3CC4 - chains 3 and 0 of the 31 polymer chains in the assembly; structure by X-ray diffraction, 2.70 A resolution.

[Chain 3]
Protein: 50S ribosomal protein L44E
Organism: Haloarcula marismortui
UniProt: P32411 (RL44_HALMA); numbering as in UniProt (aligned over 1-92)
Amino-acid sequence (92 residues; row label = number of the first residue in the row):
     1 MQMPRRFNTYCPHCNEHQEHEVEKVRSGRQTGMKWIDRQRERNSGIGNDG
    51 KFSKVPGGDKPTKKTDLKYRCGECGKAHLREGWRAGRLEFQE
Ion coordination: Cd2+: Cys11, Cys14, Cys71, Cys74; Sr2+ site 1: Arg42 (shared with U391(0) of chain 0); Sr2+ site 2: Gly45, Gly47; Sr2+ site 3 near Asp59 (its only coordinating residue here)

[Chain 0]
Molecule: 23S ribosomal RNA
Organism: Haloarcula marismortui
Sequence (2923 nucleotides; each row starts with the number of its first residue):
     1 GUUGGCUACUAUGCCAGCUGGUGGAUUGCUCGGCUCAGGCGCUGAUGAAG
    51 GACGUGCCAAGCUGCGAUAAGCUGUGGGGAGCCGCACGGAGGCGAAGAAC
   101 CACAGAUUUCCGAAUGAGAAUCUCUCUAACAAUUGCUUCGCGCAAUGAGG
   151 AACCCCGAGAACUGAAACAUCUCAGUAUCGGGAGGAACAGAAAACGCAAC
   201 GUGAUGUCGUUAGUAACCGCGAGUGAACGCGAUACAGCCCAAACCGAAGC
   251 CCUCACGGGCAAUGUGGUGUCAGGGCUACCUCUCAUCAGCCGACCGUCUU
   301 CACGAAGUCUCUUGGAAUAGAGCGUGAUACAGGGUGACAACCCCGUACUG
   351 AAGACCAGUACGCUGUGCGGUAGUGCCAGAGUAGCGGGGGUUGGAUAUCC
   401 CUCGCGAAUAACGCAGGCAUCGACUGCGAAGGCUAAACACAACCUGAGAC
   451 CGAUAGUGAACAAGUAGUGUGAACGAACGCUGCAAAGUACCCUCAGAAGG
   501 GAGGCGAAAUAGAGCAUGAAAUCAGUUGGCGAUCGAGCGACAGGGCAUAC
   551 AAGGUCCCUUGACGAAUGACCGAGACGCGAGUCUCCAGUAAGACUCACGG
   601 GAAGCCGAUGUUCUGUCGUACGUUUUGAAAAACGAGCCAGGGAGUGUGUC
   651 UGUAUGGCAAGUCUAACCGGAGUAUCCGGGGAGGCACAGGGAAACCGACA
   701 UGGCCGCAGGGCUUUGCCCGAGGGCCGCCGUCUUCAAGGGCGGGGAGCCA
   751 UGUGGACACGACCCGAAUCCGGACGAUCUACGCAUGGACAAGAUGAAGCG
   801 UGCCGAAAGGCACGUGGAAGUCUGUUAGAGUUGGUGUCCUACAAUACCCU
   851 CUCGUGAUCUAUGUGUAGGGGUGAAAGGCCCAUCGAGUCCGGCAACAGCU
   901 GGUUCCAAUCGAAACAUGUCGAAGCAUGACCUCCGCCGAGGUAGUCUGUG
   951 AGGUAGAGCGACCGAUUGGUGUGUCCGCCUCCGAGAGGAGUCGGCACACC
  1001 UGUCAAACUCCAAACUUACAGACGCUGUUUGACGCGGGGAUUCCGGUGCG
  1051 CGGGGUAAGCCUGUGUACCAGGAGGGGAACAACCCAGAGAUAGGUUAAGG
  1101 UCCCCAAGUGUGGAUUAAGUGUAAUCCUCUGAAGGUGGUCUCGAGCCCUA
  1151 GACAGCCGGGAGGUGAGCUUAGAAGCAGCUACCCUCUAAGAAAAGCGUAA
  1201 CAGCUUACCGGCCGAGGUUUGAGGCGCCCAAAAUGAUCGGGACUCAAAUC
  1251 CACCACCGAGACCUGUCCGUACCACUCAUACUGGUAAUCGAGUAGAUUGG
  1301 CGCUCUAAUUGGAUGGAAGCAGGGGCGAGAGCUCCUGUGGACCGAUUAGU
  1351 GACGAAAAUCCUGGCCAUAGUAGCAGCGAUAGUCGGGUGAGAACCCCGAC
  1401 GGCCUAAUGGAUAAGGGUUCCUCAGCACUGCUGAUCAGCUGAGGGUUAGC
  1451 CGGUCCUAAGUCUCACCGCAACUCGACUGAGACGAAAUGGGAAACAGGUU
  1501 AAUAUUCCUGUGCCAUCAUGCAGUGAAAGUUGACGCCCUGGGGUCGAUCA
  1551 CGCCGGGCAUUCGCCCGGUCGAACCGUCCAACUCCGUGGAAGCCGUAAUG
  1601 GCAGGAAGCGGACGAACGGCGGCAUAGGGAAACGUGAUUCAACCUGGGGC
  1651 CCAUGAAAAGACGAGCAUGAUGUCCGUACCGAGAACCGACACAGGUGUCC
  1701 AUGGCGGCGAAAGCCAAGGCCUGUCGGGAGCAACCAACGUUAGGGAAUUC
  1751 GGCAAGUUAGUCCCGUACCUUCGGAAGAAGGGAUGCCUGCUCCGGAACGG
  1801 AGCAGGUCGCAGUGACUCGGAAGCUCGGACUGUCUAGUAACAACAUAGGU
  1851 GACCGCAAAUCCGCAAGGACUCGUACGGUCACUGAAUCCUGCCCAGUGCA
  1901 GGUAUCUGAACACCUCGUACAAGAGGACGAAGGACCUGUCAACGGCGGGG
  1951 GUAACUAUGACCCUCUUAAGGUAGCGUAGUACCUUGCCGCAUCAGUAGCG
  2001 GCUUGCAUGAAUGGAUUAACCAGAGCUUCACUGUCCCAACGUUGGGCCCG
  2051 GUGAACUGUACAUUCCAGUGCGGAGUCUGGAGACACCCAGGGGGAAGCGA
  2101 AGACCCUAUGGAGCUUUACUGCAGGCUGUCGCUGAGACGUGGUCGCCGAU
  2151 GUGCAGCAUAGGUAGGAGUCGUUACAGAGGUACCCGCGCUAGCGGGCCAC
  2201 CCAGACAACAGUGAAAUACUACCCGUCGGUGACUGCGACUCUCACUCCGG
  2251 GAGGAGGACACCGAUAGCCGGGCAGUUUGACUGGGGCGGUACGCGCUCGA
  2301 AAAGAUAUCGAGCGCGCCCUAUGGUCAUCUCAGCCGGGACAGAGACCCGG
  2351 CGAAGAGUGCAAGAGCAAAAGAUGACUUGACAGUGUUCUUCCCAACGAGG
  2401 AACGCUGACGCGAAAGCGUGGUCUAGCGAACCAAUUAGCCUGCUUGAUGC
  2451 GGGCAAUUGAUGACAGAAAAGCUACCCUAGGGAUAACAGAGUCGUCACUC
  2501 GCAAGAGCACAUAUCGACCGAGUGGCUUGCUACCUCGAUGUCGGUUCCCU
  2551 CCAUCCUGCCCGUGCAGAAGCGGGCAAGGGUGAGGUUGUUCGCCUAUUAA
  2601 AGGAGGUCGUGAGCUGGGUUUAGACCGUCGUGAGACAGGUCGGCUGCUAU
  2651 CUACUGGGUGUGUAAUGGUGUCUGACAAGAACGACCGUAUAGUACGAGAG
  2701 GAACUACGGUUGGUGGCCACUGGUGUACCGGUUGUUCGAGAGAGCACGUG
  2751 CCGGGUAGCCACGCCACACGGGGUAAGAGCUGAACGCAUCUAAGCUCGAA
  2801 ACCCACUUGGAAAAGAGACACCGCCGAGGUCCCGCGUACAAGACGCGGUC
  2851 GAUAGACUCGGGGUGUGCGCGUCGAGGUAACGAGACGUUAAGCCCACGAG
  2901 CACUAACAGACCAAAGCCAUCAU
Unresolved in the structure: 1-9, 126-127, 715, 971-998, 1560, 1952-1963, 2137-2236, 2339-2343, 2665-2666, 2915-2923
Modified / non-standard residues: 1MA (6-hydro-1-methyladenosine-5'-monophosphate) at position 628, OMU (o2'-methyluridine 5'-monophosphate) at position 2587, OMG (o2'-methylguanosine-5'-monophosphate) at position 2588, UR3 (3-methyluridine-5'-monophoshate) at position 2619, PSU (pseudouridine-5'-monophosphate) at position 2621
Ion coordination: Na+ site 1 near U12 (its only coordinating residue here); Mg2+ site 1 near G28 (its only coordinating residue here); Na+ site 2: C40, G41, C443; Na+ site 3: G56, G61; Sr2+ site 1: C85, A86; Na+ site 4: U107, U108; Mg2+ site 2 near U115 (its only coordinating residue here); Na+ site 5: C130, U146; Na+ site 6: C141, G142; Sr2+ site 2: G147, A183 (shared with 1 residue of chain M); Mg2+ site 3: C162, U2276; K+ site 1: C162, U163, U172; 57 more Na+ sites not listed; 69 more Mg2+ sites not listed; 43 more Sr2+ sites not listed; 1 more K+ sites not listed
Ligand contacts: anisomycin (ANM): G2102, G2482, A2486, C2487, A2488, U2535, A2538, U2539, G2540, U2541, U2620

[How chain 3 and chain 0 interact]
Pairs across the interface - 128 pairs, chain 3 then chain 0:
  Met1(3) - C2319(0)  hydrogen bond to the phosphate
  Met1(3) - U2320(0)  phosphate contact
  Met1(3) - A2380(0)  base contact
  Gln2(3) - U2320(0)  hydrogen bond to the phosphate
  Met3(3) - U2320(0)  base contact
  Pro4(3) - U2320(0)  sugar contact
  Phe7(3) - U2378(0)  sugar contact
  Asn8(3) - U2378(0)  sugar contact
  Thr9(3) - G2379(0)  hydrogen bond to the phosphate
  Thr9(3) - C2381(0)  sugar contact
  Tyr10(3) - C2381(0)  sugar contact
  Tyr10(3) - A2382(0)  sugar contact
  Tyr10(3) - G2407(0)  hydrogen bond to the sugar
  Tyr10(3) - A2408(0)  sugar contact
  Pro12(3) - A2382(0)  sugar contact
  His13(3) - A2437(0)  sugar contact
  Asn15(3) - C735(0)  hydrogen bond to the base
  Asn15(3) - G2407(0)  hydrogen bond to the sugar
  Asn15(3) - A2408(0)  sugar contact
  Glu16(3) - A2408(0)  sugar contact
  His17(3) - G2379(0)  salt bridge to the phosphate
  His17(3) - A2408(0)  hydrogen bond to the sugar
  His17(3) - C2409(0)  hydrogen bond to the sugar
  Val25(3) - U2435(0)  sugar contact
  Arg26(3) - U2435(0)  sugar contact
  Ser27(3) - A2434(0)  sugar contact
  Gly28(3) - A2434(0)  hydrogen bond to the phosphate
  Gly28(3) - U2435(0)  phosphate contact
  Arg29(3) - A1924(0)  phosphate contact
  Arg29(3) - G1925(0)  salt bridge to the phosphate
  Gln30(3) - A1924(0)  sugar contact
  Gln30(3) - A2433(0)  hydrogen bond to the phosphate
  Gln30(3) - A2434(0)  phosphate contact
  Thr31(3) - G1923(0)  hydrogen bond to the sugar
  Thr31(3) - G2451(0)  hydrogen bond to the phosphate
  Gly32(3) - G1923(0)  sugar contact
  Met33(3) - A1922(0)  base contact
  Met33(3) - G1923(0)  sugar contact
  Met33(3) - C2450(0)  phosphate contact
  Met33(3) - G2451(0)  phosphate contact
  Lys34(3) - A2433(0)  phosphate contact
  Lys34(3) - A2434(0)  phosphate contact
  Lys34(3) - G2451(0)  salt bridge to the phosphate
  Lys34(3) - G2452(0)  phosphate contact
  Trp35(3) - C218(0)  phosphate contact
  Trp35(3) - C220(0)  base contact
  Trp35(3) - A395(0)  sugar contact
  Trp35(3) - U396(0)  phosphate contact
  Trp35(3) - G2451(0)  phosphate contact
  Trp35(3) - G2452(0)  hydrogen bond to the phosphate
  Ile36(3) - C2432(0)  phosphate contact
  Ile36(3) - A2433(0)  phosphate contact
  Arg38(3) - U396(0)  salt bridge to the phosphate
  Arg38(3) - G2451(0)  hydrogen bond to the sugar
  Gln39(3) - C218(0)  hydrogen bond to the phosphate
  Gln39(3) - G219(0)  hydrogen bond to the phosphate
  Arg42(3) - A395(0)  hydrogen bond to the phosphate
  Arg42(3) - U396(0)  salt bridge to the phosphate
  Asn43(3) - C218(0)  hydrogen bond to the phosphate
  Gly45(3) - G390(0)  phosphate contact
  Ile46(3) - G389(0)  phosphate contact
  Ile46(3) - G390(0)  hydrogen bond to the phosphate
  Ile46(3) - C2122(0)  phosphate contact
  Gly47(3) - G2121(0)  hydrogen bond to the phosphate
  Gly47(3) - C2122(0)  hydrogen bond to the phosphate
  Asn48(3) - A169(0)  hydrogen bond to the sugar
  Asn48(3) - U170(0)  sugar contact
  Asn48(3) - U2120(0)  hydrogen bond to the sugar
  Asn48(3) - A2468(0)  base contact
  Asp49(3) - U170(0)  sugar contact
  Gly50(3) - U170(0)  hydrogen bond to the sugar
  Gly50(3) - A2468(0)  hydrogen bond to the base
  Lys51(3) - G219(0)  phosphate contact
  Lys51(3) - C220(0)  salt bridge to the phosphate
  Lys51(3) - C2431(0)  hydrogen bond to the sugar
  Ser53(3) - U2120(0)  phosphate contact
  Ser53(3) - G2121(0)  hydrogen bond to the phosphate
  Ser53(3) - A2468(0)  base contact
  Lys54(3) - G219(0)  hydrogen bond to the sugar
  Lys54(3) - A2468(0)  salt bridge to the phosphate
  Gly58(3) - A2460(0)  sugar contact
  Gly58(3) - U2461(0)  phosphate contact
  Asp59(3) - A2460(0)  phosphate contact
  Asp59(3) - U2461(0)  hydrogen bond to the phosphate
  Lys60(3) - C2427(0)  base contact
  Lys60(3) - G2428(0)  hydrogen bond to the base
  Lys60(3) - A2460(0)  hydrogen bond to the phosphate
  Lys60(3) - U2461(0)  phosphate contact
  Lys60(3) - G2462(0)  hydrogen bond to the base
  Pro61(3) - G2316(0)  sugar contact
  Pro61(3) - C2317(0)  phosphate contact
  Pro61(3) - G2462(0)  base contact
  Thr62(3) - C2317(0)  hydrogen bond to the phosphate
  Lys63(3) - G2459(0)  hydrogen bond to the phosphate
  Lys63(3) - A2460(0)  salt bridge to the phosphate
  Lys64(3) - G2428(0)  salt bridge to the phosphate
  Lys64(3) - U2458(0)  phosphate contact
  Lys64(3) - G2459(0)  hydrogen bond to the phosphate
  Thr65(3) - U2458(0)  sugar contact
  Asp66(3) - U2458(0)  hydrogen bond to the sugar
  Lys68(3) - U2435(0)  hydrogen bond to the phosphate
  Lys68(3) - U2436(0)  salt bridge to the phosphate
  Arg70(3) - U2436(0)  salt bridge to the phosphate
  Arg70(3) - A2437(0)  salt bridge to the phosphate
  Lys76(3) - A2437(0)  phosphate contact
  Lys76(3) - G2438(0)  salt bridge to the phosphate
  Ala77(3) - U2436(0)  hydrogen bond to the sugar
  Ala77(3) - A2437(0)  hydrogen bond to the phosphate
  His78(3) - U2436(0)  sugar contact
  Leu79(3) - U2435(0)  base contact
  Leu79(3) - U2436(0)  sugar contact
  Leu79(3) - A2456(0)  base contact
  Leu79(3) - U2457(0)  sugar contact
  Arg80(3) - C2381(0)  hydrogen bond to the sugar
  Arg80(3) - A2382(0)  salt bridge to the phosphate
  Arg80(3) - U2457(0)  hydrogen bond to the sugar
  Glu81(3) - U2457(0)  phosphate contact
  Glu81(3) - U2458(0)  phosphate contact
  Gly82(3) - U2457(0)  hydrogen bond to the phosphate
  Gly82(3) - U2458(0)  hydrogen bond to the phosphate
  Trp83(3) - A2380(0)  base contact
  Arg84(3) - C2317(0)  salt bridge to the phosphate
  Arg84(3) - C2427(0)  salt bridge to the phosphate
  Arg84(3) - G2428(0)  salt bridge to the phosphate
  Ala85(3) - C2318(0)  phosphate contact
  Gly86(3) - C2318(0)  hydrogen bond to the phosphate
  Gln91(3) - U2320(0)  hydrogen bond to the sugar
  Gln91(3) - A2321(0)  hydrogen bond to the phosphate
Interface residues without a listed pair, chain 0 (54 interface residues in all): G2426, A2467

[Summary]
61 residues of chain 3 face 54 of chain 0 across their interface; the contacts include 46 hydrogen bonds and
17 salt bridges. Polar contacts include Asn15(3)-C735(0), Gly50(3)-A2468(0) and Lys60(3)-G2428(0). Bound to
chain 0: anisomycin. G147(0) and A183(0) coordinate Sr2+ site 2.
Here chain 3 is 50S ribosomal protein L44E and chain 0 is 23S ribosomal RNA, both from Haloarcula marismortui.
Entry 3CC4 (Co-crystal Structure of Anisomycin Bound to the 50S Ribosomal Subunit) was determined by X-ray
diffraction together with 3CC2, 3CC7, 3CCE, 3CCJ, 3CCL, 3CCM and 6 further entries from the same study.
